2DYH - chains A and B; structure by X-ray diffraction, 1.90 A resolution.

# Chain A
Molecule: Kelch-like ECH-associated protein 1
Source organism: Mus musculus
Notes: fragment: Keap1-DC
Reference sequence: Q9Z2X8 (KEAP1_MOUSE); residue numbers follow UniProt; this construct covers 309-624
Amino-acid sequence (318 residues; numbered 308 to 625; the number before each row is that of its first residue):
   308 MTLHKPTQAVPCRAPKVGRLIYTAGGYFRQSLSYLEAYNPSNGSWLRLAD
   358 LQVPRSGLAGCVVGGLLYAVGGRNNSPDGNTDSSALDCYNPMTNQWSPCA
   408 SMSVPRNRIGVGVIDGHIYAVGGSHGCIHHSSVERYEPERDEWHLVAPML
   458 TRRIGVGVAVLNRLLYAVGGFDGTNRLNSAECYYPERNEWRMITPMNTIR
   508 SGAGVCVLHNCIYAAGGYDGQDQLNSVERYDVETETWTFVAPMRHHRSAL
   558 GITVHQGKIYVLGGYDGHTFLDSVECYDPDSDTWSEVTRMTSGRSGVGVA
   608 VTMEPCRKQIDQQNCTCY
Disordered / not traced: 308-323, 620-625
Sequence notes: initiating methionine (308); expression tag (625)
Swiss-Prot annotation at these positions:
  - site: Cys434 (Sensor for electrophilic agents)
  - modified residue: Cys319 (S-(2-succinyl)cysteine), Cys434 (S-cGMP-cysteine), Cys613 (S-(2-succinyl)cysteine)
  - mutagenesis: Tyr334 (Y334A: Impaired interaction with SQSTM1/p62), Ser363 (S363A: Impaired interaction with SQSTM1/p62), Arg380 (R380A: Impaired interaction with SQSTM1/p62. Abolished interaction with SQSTM1/p62; when associated with A-415 and A-483; R380M: Impaired interaction with NFE2L2/NRF2), Asn382 (N382A: Impaired interaction with SQSTM1/p62), Arg415 (R415A: Impaired interaction with SQSTM1/p62. Abolished interaction with SQSTM1/p62; when associated with A-380 and A-483; R415M: Impaired interaction with NFE2L2/NRF2), Arg483 (R483A: Does not affect interaction with SQSTM1/p62. Abolished interaction with SQSTM1/p62; when associated with A-380 and A-415; R483M: Impaired interaction with NFE2L2/NRF2), Ser508 (S508A: Impaired interaction with SQSTM1/p62), Gln530 (Q530A: Impaired interaction with SQSTM1/p62), Ser555 (S555A: Impaired interaction with SQSTM1/p62), Ser599 to Arg601 (Decreases repression of NFE2L2/NRF2-dependent gene expression), Ser602 to Val604 (Abolishes repression of NFE2L2/NRF2-dependent gene expression), Ser602 (S602A: Impaired interaction with SQSTM1/p62), 1 further mutagenesis entry in UniProt
Reported in the primary citation:
  - conformationally variable residues (side-chain flip): Asn382, Arg415, Arg483

# Chain B
Molecule: Nrf2/Neh2 peptide from Nuclear factor erythroid 2-related factor 2
Reference sequence: Q60795 (NF2L2_MOUSE); numbering as in UniProt (aligned over 22-36)
Amino-acid sequence (15 residues; row label = number of the first residue in the row):
    22 ILWRQDIDLGVSREV
Disordered / not traced: 22-23, 30-36
Swiss-Prot annotation at these positions:
  - motif: Asp29 to Gly31 (DLG motif)
  - mutagenesis: Asp29 to Gly31 (Abolished ubiquitination and degradation by the BCR(KEAP1) complex in the cytoplasm), Leu30 (L30A: Abolished ubiquitination and degradation by the BCR(KEAP1) complex in the cytoplasm; when associated with 19-A--A-23)
Reported in the primary citation:
  - contacts within the chain: Trp24-Asp29, Arg25-Ile28 (backbone contact)
  - conformationally variable residues: Arg25 to Asp29
  - mutagenesis - Q26A: decreased binding to Keap1-DC
  - mutagenesis - W24D, W24E: abolished binding to Keap1-DC
  - mutagenesis - Q26A, D27A, D29A: increased stability
  - mutagenesis - Q26A: increased signaling in response to Keap1
  - mutagenesis - R25A, Q26A, I28A: unchanged binding to Kelch-like ECH-associated protein 1 (chain A)
  - mutagenesis - L30A: decreased binding to Kelch-like ECH-associated protein 1 (chain A)
  - mutagenesis - W24D, W24E: abolished binding to Kelch-like ECH-associated protein 1 (chain A)

# Chain A / chain B interface
Pairs across the interface (21):
  Tyr334(A) with Asp29(B)
  Asn382(A) with Asp29(B), hydrogen bond
  Arg415(A) with Trp24(B); Gln26(B), hydrogen bond; Asp27(B), salt bridge
  Arg483(A) with Arg25(B); Gln26(B)
  Ser508(A) with Gln26(B), hydrogen bond
  Gly509(A) with Gln26(B), hydrogen bond (backbone-side chain)
  Tyr525(A) with Arg25(B); Gln26(B)
  Ser555(A) with Gln26(B), hydrogen bond (side chain-backbone)
  Ala556(A) with Gln26(B); Asp27(B)
  Tyr572(A) with Gln26(B); Asp27(B); Ile28(B), hydrophobic
  Phe577(A) with Asp27(B); Ile28(B), hydrophobic
  Ser602(A) with Asp27(B), hydrogen bond (side chain-backbone)
  Gly603(A) with Asp27(B)
Other interface residues (no listed pair), chain A (17 interface residues in all): Ser363, Gly364, Gly462, Gln530
The authors on this interface:
  - pairs named by the authors: Asn382(A)-Asp29(B), Arg415(A)-Gln26(B) (hydrogen bond), Arg415(A)-Asp27(B) (salt bridge), Arg483(A)-Gln26(B), Ser508(A)-Gln26(B) (hydrogen bond), Ser555(A)-Gln26(B), Tyr572(A)-Ile28(B) (hydrophobic contact), Phe577(A)-Ile28(B) (hydrophobic contact), Ser602(A)-Asp27(B) (hydrogen bond), Gly603(A)-Asp27(B)
  - interface residues, chain A: Tyr334(A), Gly509(A), Tyr525(A), Ala556(A)
  - hot spots on chain B (mutagenesis) - D27A, D29A: abolished binding to Keap1-DC

# Summary
17 residues of chain A face 6 of chain B across their interface; the contacts include 6 hydrogen bonds and 1
salt bridge. Polar pairs include Arg415(A)-Asp27(B), Asn382(A)-Asp29(B) and Arg415(A)-Gln26(B). The paper
describes contacts between Asn382(A) and Asp29(B), Arg483(A) and Gln26(B) and Ser555(A) and Gln26(B) among
others; hydrogen bonds between Arg415(A) and Gln26(B), Ser508(A) and Gln26(B) and Ser602(A) and Asp27(B); a
salt bridge between Arg415(A) and Asp27(B). The paper reports that W24D, W24E and D27A of chain B, among
others, abolish binding to Keap1-DC; interface residues Tyr334(A), Gly509(A) and Tyr525(A) among others; 8
substitutions were tested in all.
Chain A is Kelch-like ECH-associated protein 1 (Mus musculus) and chain B is Nrf2/Neh2 peptide from Nuclear
factor erythroid 2-related factor 2; the structure, Crystal structure of the Keap1 protein in complexed with
the N-terminal region of the Nrf2 transcription ..., was determined by X-ray diffraction.
